PDB entry 2QJI | X-ray diffraction, 2.80 A resolution | chains B and C of the 10 polymer chains in the assembly

Chain B (and C):
Protein: Putative aldolase MJ0400
From: Methanocaldococcus jannaschii
Notes: EC 4.2.1.-; chain C of this document is another copy of the same molecule, construct and numbering; everything in this record applies to it too
UniProtKB: Q57843 (Y400_METJA); residue numbers follow UniProt; this construct covers 1-273
Sequence (273 residues; numbered 1 to 273; the number before each row is that of its first residue):
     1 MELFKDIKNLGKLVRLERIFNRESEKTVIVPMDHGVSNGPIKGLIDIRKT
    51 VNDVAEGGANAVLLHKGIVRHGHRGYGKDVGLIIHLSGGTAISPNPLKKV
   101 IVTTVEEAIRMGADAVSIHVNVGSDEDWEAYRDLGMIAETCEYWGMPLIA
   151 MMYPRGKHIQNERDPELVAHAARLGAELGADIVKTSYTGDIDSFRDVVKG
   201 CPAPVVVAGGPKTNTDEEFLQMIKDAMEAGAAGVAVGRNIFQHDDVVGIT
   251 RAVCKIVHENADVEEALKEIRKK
Disordered / not traced: 1, 273
Covalent attachments: 1,3-dihydroxyacetonephosphate (13P) linked to Lys-184

Interface between chain B and chain C:
Contacting residue pairs - 60 pairs, chain B then chain C:
  Gly-35(B) / His-170(C)
  Gly-35(B) / Arg-173(C)
  Gly-35(B) / Glu-177(C)
  Val-36(B) / His-170(C)  hydrogen bond (backbone-side chain)
  Val-36(B) / Glu-177(C)
  Ser-37(B) / His-170(C)
  Asn-38(B) / His-170(C)
  Gly-39(B) / His-170(C)
  Pro-40(B) / Ala-169(C)
  Pro-40(B) / His-170(C)
  Pro-40(B) / Arg-173(C)
  Pro-40(B) / Gly-200(C)
  Leu-44(B) / Arg-173(C)  hydrogen bond (backbone-side chain)
  Ile-45(B) / Lys-199(C)
  Arg-48(B) / Asp-6(C)  salt bridge
  His-65(B) / Glu-177(C)
  Lys-66(B) / Gly-135(C)  hydrogen bond (side chain-backbone)
  Lys-66(B) / Glu-139(C)  salt bridge
  Lys-66(B) / Leu-178(C)
  Gly-67(B) / Ala-176(C)
  Gly-67(B) / Glu-177(C)  hydrogen bond (backbone-backbone)
  Gly-67(B) / Gly-179(C)
  Ile-68(B) / Glu-177(C)
  Ile-68(B) / Pro-202(C)  hydrophobic
  Arg-70(B) / Asp-6(C)
  Arg-70(B) / Lys-8(C)  hydrogen bond (backbone-side chain)
  Arg-70(B) / Glu-142(C)  salt bridge
  His-71(B) / Asp-6(C)  salt bridge
  His-71(B) / Pro-202(C)
  His-73(B) / Lys-8(C)
  Thr-90(B) / Tyr-131(C)  hydrogen bond
  Thr-90(B) / Leu-174(C)
  Ile-92(B) / Val-122(C)  hydrophobic
  Ile-92(B) / Gly-123(C)
  Ile-92(B) / Pro-154(C)  hydrophobic
  Ile-92(B) / Ile-159(C)  hydrophobic
  Ile-92(B) / Leu-167(C)  hydrophobic
  Ile-92(B) / His-170(C)
  Ser-93(B) / Asp-127(C)  hydrogen bond
  Ser-93(B) / Trp-128(C)
  Ser-93(B) / Tyr-131(C)
  Pro-94(B) / Gly-123(C)
  Pro-94(B) / Ser-124(C)
  Pro-94(B) / Asp-127(C)
  Asn-95(B) / Trp-128(C)
  Lys-98(B) / Trp-128(C)
  Val-100(B) / Trp-128(C)
  Val-100(B) / Arg-132(C)
  Ile-101(B) / Arg-132(C)
  Val-102(B) / Tyr-131(C)
  Val-102(B) / Gly-135(C)
  Val-102(B) / Met-136(C)
  Val-102(B) / Leu-178(C)  hydrophobic
  Thr-103(B) / Met-136(C)
  Thr-103(B) / Glu-139(C)
  Thr-104(B) / Met-136(C)
  Thr-104(B) / Glu-139(C)  hydrogen bond
  Glu-107(B) / Glu-139(C)
  Arg-110(B) / Glu-142(C)
  Arg-110(B) / Tyr-143(C)
Other interface residues (no listed pair), chain B (33 interface residues in all): Asp-33, Ile-47, Gly-89, Ala-91
Other interface residues (no listed pair), chain C (32 interface residues in all): Asp-125, Glu-126, Ala-138, Ala-203

In short:
Chain B and chain C form an interface of 33 and 32 residues respectively, with 8 hydrogen bonds and 4 salt
bridges. Among the polar pairs are Arg-48(B)/Asp-6(C), Lys-66(B)/Glu-139(C) and Arg-70(B)/Glu-142(C).
Chain B and chain C are both Putative aldolase MJ0400 (Methanocaldococcus jannaschii); the structure, M.
jannaschii ADH synthase complexed with dihydroxyacetone phosphate and glycerol, was determined by X-ray
diffraction, deposited together with 2QJH.
